2OM7 - chains C and E of the 14 polymer chains in the assembly; structure by electron microscopy, 7.30 A resolution (low resolution: residue-level contacts below are approximate; hydrogen-bond / salt-bridge calls are withheld).

# Chain C
Molecule: Fragment of 16S rRNA (h44)
From: Thermus thermophilus
Sequence (96 nucleotides; each row starts with the number of its first residue; note: 7 numbers in that range are skipped by the numbering (no residue carries them; nothing is unmodelled there); a row labelled like 1442A-1442B holds insertion residues (1442A, then the next letters in order)):
  1401 GCCCGUCACG CCAUGGGAGC GGGCUCUACC CGAAGUCGCC GG
1442A-1442B GA
  1443 GCCUA
  1452 C
  1456 GGGCAGGCGC CGAGGGUAGG GCCCGUGACU GGGGCGAAGU CGUAAC

# Chain E
Molecule: 30S ribosomal protein S12
From: Thermus thermophilus
UniProtKB: P17293 (RS12_THETH); residues 5-135 here correspond to UniProt positions 2-132 (UniProt number = residue number - 3)
Chain sequence (135 residues; each row starts with the number of its first residue):
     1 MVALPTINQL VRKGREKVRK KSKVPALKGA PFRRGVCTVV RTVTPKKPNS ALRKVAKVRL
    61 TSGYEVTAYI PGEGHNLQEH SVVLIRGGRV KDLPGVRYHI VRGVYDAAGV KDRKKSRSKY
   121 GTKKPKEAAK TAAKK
Disordered / not traced: 1-4, 130-135
Differences from the reference sequence: insertion (2-4)

# Interface between chain C and chain E
Pairs across the interface (6; chain C residue first):
  C1411(C) - Arg41(E)
  C1490(C) - Pro94(E)
  G1491(C) - Pro94(E)
  A1492(C) - Lys46(E)
  A1492(C) - Lys47(E)
  A1492(C) - Ser50(E)
Interface residues without a listed pair, chain C (5 interface residues in all): C1412
Interface residues without a listed pair, chain E (6 interface residues in all): Lys57

# Summary
5 residues of chain C face 6 of chain E across their interface.
Here chain C is Fragment of 16S rRNA (h44) and chain E is 30S ribosomal protein S12, both from Thermus
thermophilus. Entry 2OM7 (Structural Basis for Interaction of the Ribosome with the Switch Regions of
GTP-bound Elongation Factors) was determined by electron microscopy.
